PDB entry 9I1R | electron microscopy, 2.51 A resolution | chains K and S of the 50 polymer chains in the assembly

== Chain K ==
Protein: Phycobiliprotein ApcE
From: Chroococcidiopsis thermalis PCC 7203
UniProt: K9TUP3 (K9TUP3_CHRTP); residues 1-780 here = UniProt positions 1-780
Chain sequence (780 residues; numbered 1 to 780; the number before each row is that of its first residue):
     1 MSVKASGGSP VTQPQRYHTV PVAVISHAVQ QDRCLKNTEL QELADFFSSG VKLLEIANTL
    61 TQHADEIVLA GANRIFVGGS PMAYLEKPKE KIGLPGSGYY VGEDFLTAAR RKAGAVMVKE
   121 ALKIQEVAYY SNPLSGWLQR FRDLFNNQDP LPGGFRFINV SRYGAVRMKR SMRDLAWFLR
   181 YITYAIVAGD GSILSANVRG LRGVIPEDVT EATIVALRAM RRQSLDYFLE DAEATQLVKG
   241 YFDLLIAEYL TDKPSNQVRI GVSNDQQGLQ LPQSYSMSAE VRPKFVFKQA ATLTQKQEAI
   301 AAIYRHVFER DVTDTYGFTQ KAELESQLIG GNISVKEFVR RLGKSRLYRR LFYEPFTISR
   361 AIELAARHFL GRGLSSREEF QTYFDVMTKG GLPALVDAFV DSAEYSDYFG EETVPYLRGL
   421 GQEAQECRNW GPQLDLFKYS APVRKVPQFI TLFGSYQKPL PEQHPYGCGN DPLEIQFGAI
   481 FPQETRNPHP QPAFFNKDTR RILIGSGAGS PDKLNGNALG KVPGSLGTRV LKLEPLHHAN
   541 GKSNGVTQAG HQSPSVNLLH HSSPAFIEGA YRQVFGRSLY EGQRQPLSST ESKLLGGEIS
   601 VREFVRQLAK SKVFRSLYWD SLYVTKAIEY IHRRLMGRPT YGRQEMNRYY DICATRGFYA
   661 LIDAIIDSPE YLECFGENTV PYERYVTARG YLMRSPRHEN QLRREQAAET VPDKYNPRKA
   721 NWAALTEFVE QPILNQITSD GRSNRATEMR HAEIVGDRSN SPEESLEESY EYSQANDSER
Not modelled in the structure: 1, 111-148, 538-549, 706-709, 725-780
Ligand contacts:
  - phycocyanobilin (CYC), molecule 1: P14, Q267, L269, L271, Y275, L420, E423, A424, Q425, E426, C427, W430
  - phycocyanobilin (CYC), molecule 2: I75, F76, I158, Y163, R167, R170, S171, R173, D174, L175, W177, F178, Y181, N197, V198, L201, V204, I205, P206, V209, T213
  - phycocyanobilin (CYC), molecule 3: G93, L94, P95
  - phycocyanobilin (CYC), molecule 4: E323, S326, Q327, I329, G330
  - phycocyanobilin (CYC), molecule 5: T357, I358, S359, R377, F380, Q381, F384, I450
  - phycocyanobilin (CYC), molecule 6: Y466, Y623, V624, T625, R643, N647, Y650
  - phycocyanobilin (CYC), molecule 7: I475, Q476, F477, G478, R577
  - phycocyanobilin (CYC), molecule 8: I502, L503, I504, G505, L519, G520, K521, Y691
  - phycocyanobilin (CYC), molecule 9: S553, S589, S592, K593, L595, G596, E598
From the paper describing this entry:
  - binding site for phycocyanobilin: W177

== Chain S ==
Protein: Phycobilisome 7.8 kDa linker polypeptide, allophycocyanin-associated, core
From: Chroococcidiopsis thermalis PCC 7203
UniProt: K9U510 (K9U510_CHRTP); residue numbers follow UniProt; this construct covers 1-67
Chain sequence (67 residues; row label = number of the first residue in the row):
     1 MRMFKVTACV PSQTRIRTQR ELQNTYFTKL VPYDNWFREQ QRIMKMGGKI VKVQLATGKP
    61 GMNTGLL
Ligand contacts:
  - phycocyanobilin (CYC), molecule 1: R2, F4, Y33, W36, F37, Q40, Q41, M44
  - phycocyanobilin (CYC), molecule 2: P11, S12, R15, L22, Q23, N24, T25

== How chain K and chain S interact ==
Contacting residue pairs (41):
  S255(K) - Q19(S)  hydrogen bond (backbone-side chain)
  N256(K) - R17(S)
  N256(K) - Q19(S)
  Q257(K) - R17(S)
  Q257(K) - T18(S)
  Q257(K) - Q19(S)
  V258(K) - R17(S)  hydrogen bond (backbone-backbone)
  V258(K) - T18(S)
  I260(K) - T14(S)
  I260(K) - T18(S)
  Q273(K) - Q19(S)
  K284(K) - E21(S)
  K288(K) - N24(S)
  N332(K) - K29(S)
  N332(K) - L30(S)  hydrogen bond (backbone-backbone)
  S334(K) - K29(S)
  K336(K) - K29(S)
  K336(K) - E39(S)  salt bridge
  E337(K) - K29(S)  salt bridge
  E337(K) - L30(S)
  E337(K) - P32(S)
  R340(K) - N35(S)
  R341(K) - M3(S)
  D397(K) - N35(S)
  D401(K) - N35(S)
  D401(K) - R38(S)  hydrogen bond (backbone-side chain)
  D401(K) - E39(S)
  D401(K) - R42(S)
  A403(K) - R38(S)
  A403(K) - M46(S)
  S406(K) - R42(S)  hydrogen bond
  S406(K) - M46(S)
  D407(K) - R20(S)  salt bridge
  Y408(K) - R20(S)
  Y408(K) - Q23(S)  hydrogen bond (backbone-side chain)
  E411(K) - F27(S)
  E411(K) - K29(S)  salt bridge
  E411(K) - E39(S)
  E411(K) - R42(S)  salt bridge
  E412(K) - N24(S)  hydrogen bond
  T413(K) - Q23(S)  hydrogen bond
Interface residues without a listed pair, chain K (30 interface residues in all): G331, I333, K344, S402, F409, G410, Y416
Interface residues without a listed pair, chain S (19 interface residues in all): T28

== In short ==
Chain K and chain S form an interface of 30 and 19 residues respectively; the contacts include 8 hydrogen
bonds and 5 salt bridges. Polar pairs include K336(K)-E39(S), E337(K)-K29(S) and D407(K)-R20(S). Bound to
chain K: 9 copies of phycocyanobilin. Bound to chain S: phycocyanobilin. From the paper: a binding site for
phycocyanobilin at W177(K).
Chain K is Phycobiliprotein ApcE and chain S is Phycobilisome 7.8 kDa linker polypeptide,
allophycocyanin-associated, core, both from Chroococcidiopsis thermalis PCC 7203; the structure, Structure of
the bicylindrical allophycocyanin core expressed during far-red light photoacclimation (FaRLiP), was
determined by electron microscopy.
